PDB entry 4WDW | X-ray diffraction, 1.94 A resolution | chain A

== Chain A ==
Protein: Aldo-keto reductase family 1 member C3
Organism: Homo sapiens
Notes: EC 1.1.1.64
Reference sequence: P42330 (AK1C3_HUMAN); numbering as in UniProt (aligned over 1-323)
Chain sequence (331 residues; row label = number of the first residue in the row):
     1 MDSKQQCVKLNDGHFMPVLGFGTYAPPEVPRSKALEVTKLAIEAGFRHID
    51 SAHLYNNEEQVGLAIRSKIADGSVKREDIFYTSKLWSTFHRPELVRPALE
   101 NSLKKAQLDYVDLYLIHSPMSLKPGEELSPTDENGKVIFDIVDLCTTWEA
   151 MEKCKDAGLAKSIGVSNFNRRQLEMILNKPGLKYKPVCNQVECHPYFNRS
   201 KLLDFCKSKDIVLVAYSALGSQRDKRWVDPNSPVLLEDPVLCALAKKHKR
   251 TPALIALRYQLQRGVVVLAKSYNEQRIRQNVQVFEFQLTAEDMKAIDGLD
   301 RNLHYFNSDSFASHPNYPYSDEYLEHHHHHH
Unresolved in the structure: 1-5, 126-127, 227, 307-331
Sequence notes: variant Gln-5 (His in P42330); expression tag (324-331)
Residues lining bound ligands:
  - NADP (NAP; NADP nicotinamide-adenine-dinucleotide phosphate): Gly-22, Thr-23, Tyr-24, Asp-50, Tyr-55, Lys-84, His-117, Ser-166, Asn-167, Gln-190, Tyr-216, Ser-217, Ala-218, Leu-219, Gly-220, Ser-221, Gln-222, Leu-236, Thr-251, Ala-253, Leu-268, Ala-269, Lys-270, Ser-271, Tyr-272, Asn-273, Arg-276, Gln-279, Asn-280
  - WDW (3,6-dihydropyridin-1(2H)-yl(5-methyl-1H-indol-2-yl)methanone): Tyr-24, Leu-54, Tyr-55, Trp-86, His-117, Ser-118, Met-120, Asn-167, Phe-306
Swiss-Prot annotation at these positions:
  - active site: Tyr-55 (Proton donor)
  - binding site (NADP(+)): Thr-23, Tyr-24, Asp-50, Ser-166, Asn-167, Gln-190, Tyr-216 to Gln-222, Lys-270 to Tyr-272, Arg-276 to Asn-280
  - binding site (substrate): His-117
  - site: Leu-54 (Important for substrate specificity), Lys-84 (Lowers pKa of active site Tyr), Trp-227 (Involved in ligand recognition and product release), Phe-306 (Involved in ligand recognition and product release)
  - natural variant: Met-175 (M175I: No effect on 17beta-HSD activity)
  - mutagenesis: Lys-75 (K75E: No effect on 17beta-HSD activity), Arg-226 (R226P: Decreases in the retinaldehyde reductase activity. 3-fold decrease in the kcat value, whereas the KM value does not vary; R226Q: Decrease in the retinaldehyde reductase activity ...)

== Overview ==
Ligands of chain A: NADP and compound WDW. UniProt lists active-site residue Tyr-55, 21 NADP+-binding
residues, substrate-binding residue His-117 and 2 mutagenesis sites.
Chain A is Aldo-keto reductase family 1 member C3 (Homo sapiens); the structure, 17beta-HSD5 in complex with
3,6-dihydropyridin-1(2H)-yl(5-methyl-1H-indol-2-yl)methanone, was determined by X-ray diffraction, deposited
together with 4WDT, 4WDU, 4WDX, 4XVD and 4XVE.
